5J4X - chains A and C of the 4 polymer chains in the assembly; structure by X-ray diffraction, 1.65 A resolution.

== Chain A (and C) ==
Molecule: Agglutinin alpha chain
Source organism: Artocarpus integer
Notes: chain C of this document is another copy of the same molecule, construct and numbering; everything in this record applies to it too
UniProtKB: P18670 (LECA_ARTIN); numbering as in UniProt (aligned over 1-133)
Chain sequence (133 residues; each row starts with the number of its first residue):
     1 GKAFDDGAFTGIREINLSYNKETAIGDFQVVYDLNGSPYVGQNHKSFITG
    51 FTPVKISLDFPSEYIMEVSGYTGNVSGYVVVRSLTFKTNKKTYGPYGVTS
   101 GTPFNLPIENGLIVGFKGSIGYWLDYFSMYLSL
Curated features (UniProtKB/Swiss-Prot):
  - region: Val-68 to Asn-89 (IgA-binding)
  - glycosylation (N-linked (GlcNAc...) asparagine): Asn-43, Asn-74
  - natural variant: Lys-45 (K45L; K45T), Met-66 (M66D; M66V)

== Interface between chain A and chain C ==
Residue-residue contacts (7; chain A residue first):
  Pro-103(A) / Thr-102(C)
  Pro-103(A) / Pro-103(C)
  Leu-106(A) / Leu-106(C)  hydrophobic
  Glu-109(A) / Lys-117(C)  salt bridge
  Glu-109(A) / Ser-128(C)  hydrogen bond
  Lys-117(A) / Glu-109(C)  salt bridge
  Ser-128(A) / Glu-109(C)  hydrogen bond
Other interface residues (no listed pair), chain A (9 interface residues in all): Thr-102, Phe-104, Asn-105, Leu-131
Other interface residues (no listed pair), chain C (9 interface residues in all): Phe-104, Asn-105, Leu-131

== Summary ==
Chain A and chain C each contribute 9 residues to their interface, with 2 hydrogen bonds and 2 salt bridges.
Polar pairs include Glu-109(A)/Lys-117(C) and Glu-109(A)/Ser-128(C).
Chain A and chain C are both Agglutinin alpha chain (Artocarpus integer); the structure, Structure of
tetrameric jacalin complexed with Gal beta-(1,3) Gal-beta-OMe, was determined by X-ray diffraction, deposited
together with 5J4T.
